1RZ9 - chains G and A of the 7 polymer chains in the assembly; structure by X-ray diffraction, 3.10 A resolution.

Chain G:
Molecule: 26-nt DNA strand
Sequence (26 nucleotides; each row starts with the number of its first residue):
     1 CACGAGCCAG CGAGCGAGCG AACGCG

Chain A:
Protein: Rep protein
Source organism: Adeno-associated virus - 5
Notes: fragment: AAV5 Rep Nuclease Domain
UniProt: Q9YJC1 (Q9YJC1_9VIRU); numbering as in UniProt (aligned over 1-197)
Chain sequence (197 residues; numbered 1 to 197; the number before each row is that of its first residue):
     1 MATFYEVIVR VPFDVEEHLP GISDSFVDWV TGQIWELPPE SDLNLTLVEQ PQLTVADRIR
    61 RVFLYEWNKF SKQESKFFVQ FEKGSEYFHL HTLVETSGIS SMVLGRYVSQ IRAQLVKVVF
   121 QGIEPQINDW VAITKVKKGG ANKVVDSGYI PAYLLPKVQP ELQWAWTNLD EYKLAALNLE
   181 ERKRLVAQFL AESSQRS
Not modelled in the structure: 194-197
From the paper describing this entry:
  - catalytic residues: Tyr153
  - binding site for the 26-nt DNA strand: Met102, Arg106, Lys137, Lys138, Gly139

Interface between chain G and chain A:
Pairs across the interface (17; chain G residue first):
  DG6(G) with Met102(A), base contact; Gly105(A), hydrogen bond to the phosphate; Arg106(A), sugar contact; Ser109(A), phosphate contact
  DC7(G) with Ser101(A), phosphate contact; Met102(A), sugar contact; Gly105(A), hydrogen bond to the phosphate; Lys135(A), salt bridge to the phosphate; Asn142(A), hydrogen bond to the phosphate
  DC8(G) with Ser101(A), hydrogen bond to the phosphate; Met102(A), phosphate contact; Gly139(A), base contact; Gly140(A), sugar contact; Ala141(A), phosphate contact; Asn142(A), hydrogen bond to the phosphate
  DA9(G) with Gly139(A), hydrogen bond to the base
  DG10(G) with Lys137(A), hydrogen bond to the base
Also at the interface, not in a pair above, chain G (7 interface residues in all): DG4, DA5
Also at the interface, not in a pair above, chain A (13 interface residues in all): Leu104, Ile133

In short:
7 residues of chain G and 13 residues of chain A are in contact, with 7 hydrogen bonds and 1 salt bridge.
Among the polar pairs are DA9(G)-Gly139(A), DG10(G)-Lys137(A) and DG6(G)-Gly105(A). From the paper: the
catalytic residue Tyr153(A); a binding site for the 26-nt DNA strand at Met102(A), Arg106(A) and Lys137(A)
among others.
Here chain G is a 26-nt DNA strand and chain A is Rep protein (Adeno-associated virus - 5). Entry 1RZ9
(Crystal Structure of AAV Rep complexed with the Rep-binding sequence) was determined by X-ray diffraction
together with 1UUT from the same study.
